PDB entry 6VSA | electron microscopy, 2.32 A resolution | chains V and W of the 5 polymer chains in the assembly

== Chain V (and W) ==
Molecule: HemQ
From: Geobacillus sp. (strain Y412MC52)
Notes: EC 1.11.1.-; chain W of this document is another copy of the same molecule, construct and numbering; everything in this record applies to it too
Reference sequence: A0A0E0TGF4 (A0A0E0TGF4_GEOS2); residue numbers follow UniProt; this construct covers 1-248
Sequence (248 residues; row label = number of the first residue in the row):
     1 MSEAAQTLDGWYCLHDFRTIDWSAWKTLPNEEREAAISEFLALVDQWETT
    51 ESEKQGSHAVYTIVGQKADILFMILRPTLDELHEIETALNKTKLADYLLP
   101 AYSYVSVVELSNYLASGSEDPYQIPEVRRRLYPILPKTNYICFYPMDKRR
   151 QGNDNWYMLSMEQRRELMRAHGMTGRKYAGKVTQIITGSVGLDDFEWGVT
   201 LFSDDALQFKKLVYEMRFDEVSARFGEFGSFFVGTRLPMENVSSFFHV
Not modelled in the structure: 1-3, 111-120
Differences from the reference sequence: conflict Thr235 (Ile in A0A0E0TGF4)

== Chain V / chain W interface ==
Pairs across the interface (78; chain V residue first):
  Trp22(V) - Asn90(W)
  Trp22(V) - Lys91(W)
  Ser23(V) - Asp96(W)
  Lys26(V) - Asn90(W)
  Lys26(V) - Lys91(W)
  Lys26(V) - Thr92(W)  hydrogen bond (side chain-backbone)
  Lys26(V) - Lys93(W)
  Lys26(V) - Asp96(W)  salt bridge
  Thr62(V) - His83(W)  hydrogen bond
  Ile63(V) - Glu86(W)
  Val64(V) - His83(W)
  Val64(V) - Glu86(W)
  Val64(V) - Val105(W)  hydrophobic
  Gly65(V) - Glu86(W)  hydrogen bond (backbone-side chain)
  Gly65(V) - Ser103(W)
  Gln66(V) - Asp16(W)  hydrogen bond
  Gln66(V) - Phe17(W)  hydrogen bond (side chain-backbone)
  Gln66(V) - Arg18(W)
  Gln66(V) - Pro100(W)
  Gln66(V) - Ala101(W)  hydrogen bond (side chain-backbone)
  Gln66(V) - Tyr102(W)  hydrogen bond (side chain-backbone)
  Gln66(V) - Ser103(W)  hydrogen bond (backbone-side chain)
  Lys67(V) - Asp193(W)  salt bridge
  Lys67(V) - Asp194(W)  salt bridge
  Asp69(V) - Glu86(W)
  Tyr140(V) - Asp80(W)  hydrogen bond
  Cys142(V) - Gly191(W)
  Arg149(V) - Arg150(W)  hydrogen bond (side chain-backbone)
  Arg149(V) - Asn155(W)
  Asp154(V) - Gly152(W)
  Asp205(V) - Tyr12(W)
  Ala206(V) - Tyr12(W)
  Ala206(V) - Leu79(W)  hydrophobic
  Ala206(V) - Leu192(W)
  Leu207(V) - Asp9(W)
  Leu207(V) - Tyr12(W)
  Leu207(V) - Val107(W)  hydrophobic
  Phe209(V) - Gly191(W)
  Lys210(V) - Asp9(W)  salt bridge
  Lys210(V) - Glu109(W)  salt bridge
  Lys210(V) - Gly188(W)
  Lys210(V) - Val190(W)
  Val213(V) - Val190(W)  hydrophobic
  Tyr214(V) - Ala4(W)  hydrophobic
  Tyr214(V) - Tyr157(W)
  Tyr214(V) - Val190(W)  hydrophobic
  Tyr214(V) - Trp197(W)
  Glu215(V) - Ala4(W)
  Arg217(V) - Arg150(W)
  Arg217(V) - Tyr157(W)
  Arg217(V) - Glu196(W)  salt bridge
  Phe218(V) - Ala4(W)  hydrophobic
  Phe218(V) - Tyr157(W)  hydrophobic
  Phe218(V) - Arg164(W)
  Glu220(V) - Met158(W)
  Ser222(V) - Arg150(W)  hydrogen bond (backbone-side chain)
  Ala223(V) - Arg150(W)  hydrogen bond (backbone-side chain)
  Ala223(V) - Asn155(W)  hydrogen bond (backbone-side chain)
  Ala223(V) - Tyr157(W)  hydrophobic
  Ala223(V) - Met158(W)  hydrophobic
  Arg224(V) - Asn155(W)
  Arg224(V) - Met158(W)
  Gly226(V) - Arg150(W)  hydrogen bond (backbone-side chain)
  Phe228(V) - Arg150(W)
  Ser230(V) - Asp194(W)  hydrogen bond
  Phe231(V) - Gly191(W)
  Phe231(V) - Leu192(W)
  Phe231(V) - Asp193(W)
  Phe231(V) - Asp194(W)  hydrogen bond (backbone-side chain)
  Val233(V) - Leu79(W)  hydrophobic
  Val233(V) - Leu192(W)
  Thr235(V) - His83(W)
  Ser244(V) - Lys91(W)  hydrogen bond (backbone-side chain)
  Phe245(V) - His83(W)
  Phe245(V) - Thr87(W)
  Phe245(V) - Lys91(W)  hydrogen bond (backbone-side chain)
  His247(V) - Lys91(W)  hydrogen bond (backbone-side chain)
  Val248(V) - Lys91(W)
Other interface residues (no listed pair), chain V (42 interface residues in all): Gln151, Glu227, Gly229, Phe246
Other interface residues (no listed pair), chain W (40 interface residues in all): Thr7, Gln151, Ser189

== Summary ==
42 residues of chain V face 40 of chain W across their interface; the contacts include 19 hydrogen bonds and 6
salt bridges. Among the polar pairs are Lys26(V)-Asp96(W), Lys67(V)-Asp193(W) and Lys67(V)-Asp194(W).
Both chains are HemQ (Geobacillus sp. (strain Y412MC52)). Entry 6VSA (Single particle reconstruction of HemQ
from Geobacillus based on data acquired in the presence of substantial ...) was determined by electron
microscopy (same publication as 6VRS and 6VSC).
